Entry 4ISL (X-ray diffraction, 2.29 A resolution); this record covers chains B and A.

== Chain B ==
Name: Kunitz-type protease inhibitor 1
Organism: Homo sapiens
Notes: fragment: Kunitz domain I
UniProt: O43278 (SPIT1_HUMAN); residue numbers follow UniProt; this construct covers 245-304
Sequence (60 residues; numbered 245 to 304; the number before each row is that of its first residue):
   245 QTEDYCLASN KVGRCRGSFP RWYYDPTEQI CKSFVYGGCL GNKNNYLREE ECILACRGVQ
Disulfides: Cys-250/Cys-300, Cys-259/Cys-283, Cys-275/Cys-296
Curated features (UniProtKB/Swiss-Prot):
  - site: Arg-260, Gly-261 (Reactive bond)

== Chain A ==
Name: Suppressor of tumorigenicity 14 protein
Organism: Homo sapiens
Notes: EC 3.4.21.109; fragment: Serine protease domain
UniProt: Q9Y5Y6 (ST14_HUMAN); the construct lacks a stretch of the UniProt sequence and is renumbered around it, so the offset changes along the chain: 16-60 = UniProt 615-659; 61-77 = UniProt 669-685; 78-148 = UniProt 687-757; 150-184 = UniProt 758-792; 4 more segments
Sequence (241 residues; numbered 16 to 244 plus 14 insertion-coded residues; 2 numbers in that range are skipped by the numbering (no residue carries them; nothing is unmodelled there); the number before each row is that of its first residue; a row labelled like 60A-60I holds insertion residues (60A, then the next letters in order)):
    16 VVGGTDADEG EWPWQVSLHA LGQGHICGAS LISPNWLVSA AHCYI
60A-60I DDRGFRYSD
    61 PTQWTAFLGL HDQSQRS
   77A A
    78 PGVQERRLKR IISHPFFNDF TFDYDIALLE LEKPAEYSSM VRPICLPDAS HVFPAGKAIW
   138 VTGWGHTQYG G
   150 TGALILQKGE IRVIQQTTCE NLLPQQITPR MMCVG
  184A F
   185 LS
  186A G
   187 GVDSCQGDAG GPLSSVEA
  204A D
   205 GRIFQAGVVS WGD
   219 GCA
  221A Q
   222 RNKPGVYTRL PLFRDWIKEN TGV
Sequence notes: engineered mutation Gln-164 (Asn772 in Q9Y5Y6), Ala-195 (Ser805 in Q9Y5Y6)
Disulfides: Cys-42/Cys-58, Cys-168/Cys-182, Cys-191/Cys-220
Ligand contacts: glutathione (GSH): Trp-29, Tyr-114, Arg-119, Pro-120, Ile-121, Cys-122, Gly-205, Arg-206, Ile-207
Curated features (UniProtKB/Swiss-Prot):
  - active site (Charge relay system): His-57, Asp-102

== Chain B / chain A interface ==
Residue-residue contacts (56; chain B residue first):
  Val-256(B) with Tyr-146(A); Gln-192(A)
  Gly-257(B) with Tyr-146(A), hydrogen bond (backbone-side chain); Gln-192(A)
  Arg-258(B) with Gln-175(A), hydrogen bond; Trp-215(A); Gly-216(A), hydrogen bond (backbone-backbone); Asp-217(A), salt bridge
  Cys-259(B) with His-57(A); Phe-99(A), hydrophobic; Gln-192(A), hydrogen bond (backbone-side chain); Ser-214(A)
  Arg-260(B) with His-57(A); Asp-189(A), salt bridge; Ser-190(A), hydrogen bond; Cys-191(A); Gln-192(A); Gly-193(A), hydrogen bond (backbone-backbone); Asp-194(A), hydrogen bond (backbone-backbone); Ala-195(A), hydrogen bond (backbone-backbone); Ser-214(A), hydrogen bond (backbone-backbone); Trp-215(A); Gly-216(A); Gly-219(A), hydrogen bond (side chain-backbone); Cys-220(A); Gly-226(A)
  Gly-261(B) with Ile-41(A); Cys-42(A); His-57(A), hydrogen bond (backbone-side chain); Gln-192(A); Gly-193(A), hydrogen bond (backbone-backbone); Ala-195(A)
  Ser-262(B) with His-40(A), hydrogen bond (side chain-backbone); Ile-41(A), hydrogen bond (backbone-backbone); Gly-193(A)
  Phe-263(B) with Ile-41(A), hydrophobic; Cys-58(A); Tyr-60G(A), hydrophobic
  Pro-264(B) with Gln-38(A); Ile-41(A)
  Arg-265(B) with Asp-60B(A), salt bridge; Arg-60C(A); Tyr-60G(A), hydrogen bond
  Val-279(B) with His-143(A)
  Gly-281(B) with His-57(A)
  Cys-283(B) with His-57(A); Phe-99(A), hydrophobic
  Leu-284(B) with Asp-96(A); Phe-97(A); Phe-99(A), hydrophobic
  Asn-286(B) with Arg-60C(A), hydrogen bond (backbone-side chain)
  Asn-289(B) with Arg-60C(A), hydrogen bond (backbone-side chain)
  Leu-291(B) with Gln-38(A); Arg-60C(A); Gly-60D(A); Tyr-60G(A)
Interface residues without a listed pair, chain B (20 interface residues in all): Tyr-280, Gly-282, Lys-287
Interface residues without a listed pair, chain A (34 interface residues in all): Phe-60E, Leu-172, Val-213, Tyr-228

== Overview ==
Chain B and chain A form an interface of 20 and 34 residues respectively; the contacts include 17 hydrogen
bonds and 3 salt bridges. Polar pairs include Arg-258(B)/Asp-217(A), Arg-260(B)/Asp-189(A) and
Arg-265(B)/Asp-60B(A). Bound to chain A: glutathione.
Here chain B is Kunitz-type protease inhibitor 1 and chain A is Suppressor of tumorigenicity 14 protein, both
from Homo sapiens. Entry 4ISL (Crystal Structure of the inactive Matriptase in complex with its inhibitor
HAI-1) was determined by X-ray diffraction together with 4IS5, 4ISN and 4ISO from the same study.
